4YG2 - chains B and D of the 6 polymer chains in the assembly; structure by X-ray diffraction, 3.70 A resolution.

== Chain B ==
Protein: DNA-directed RNA polymerase subunit alpha
Organism: Escherichia coli O157:H7
Notes: EC 2.7.7.6
Reference sequence: P0A7Z6 (RPOA_ECO57); residue numbers follow UniProt; this construct covers 1-329
Sequence (329 residues; row label = number of the first residue in the row):
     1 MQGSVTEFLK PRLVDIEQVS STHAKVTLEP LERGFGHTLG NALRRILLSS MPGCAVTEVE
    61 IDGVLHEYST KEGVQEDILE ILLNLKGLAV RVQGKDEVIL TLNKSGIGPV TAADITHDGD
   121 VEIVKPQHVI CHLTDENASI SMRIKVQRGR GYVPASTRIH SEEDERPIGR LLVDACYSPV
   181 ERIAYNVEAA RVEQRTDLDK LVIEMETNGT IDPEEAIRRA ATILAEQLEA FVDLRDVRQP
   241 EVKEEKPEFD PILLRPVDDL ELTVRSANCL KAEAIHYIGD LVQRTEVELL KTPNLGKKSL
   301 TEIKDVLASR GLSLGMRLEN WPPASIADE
Not modelled in the structure: 1-5, 161-171, 234-329

== Chain D ==
Protein: DNA-directed RNA polymerase subunit beta'
Organism: Escherichia coli O157:H7
Notes: EC 2.7.7.6
Reference sequence: P0A8T8 (RPOC_ECO57); numbering as in UniProt (aligned over 1-1407)
Sequence (1407 residues; row label = number of the first residue in the row):
     1 MKDLLKFLKA QTKTEEFDAI KIALASPDMI RSWSFGEVKK PETINYRTFK PERDGLFCAR
    61 IFGPVKDYEC LCGKYKRLKH RGVICEKCGV EVTQTKVRRE RMGHIELASP TAHIWFLKSL
   121 PSRIGLLLDM PLRDIERVLY FESYVVIEGG MTNLERQQIL TEEQYLDALE EFGDEFDAKM
   181 GAEAIQALLK SMDLEQECEQ LREELNETNS ETKRKKLTKR IKLLEAFVQS GNKPEWMILT
   241 VLPVLPPDLR PLVPLDGGRF ATSDLNDLYR RVINRNNRLK RLLDLAAPDI IVRNEKRMLQ
   301 EAVDALLDNG RRGRAITGSN KRPLKSLADM IKGKQGRFRQ NLLGKRVDYS GRSVITVGPY
   361 LRLHQCGLPK KMALELFKPF IYGKLELRGL ATTIKAAKKM VEREEAVVWD ILDEVIREHP
   421 VLLNRAPTLH RLGIQAFEPV LIEGKAIQLH PLVCAAYNAD FDGDQMAVHV PLTLEAQLEA
   481 RALMMSTNNI LSPANGEPII VPSQDVVLGL YYMTRDCVNA KGEGMVLTGP KEAERLYRSG
   541 LASLHARVKV RITEYEKDAN GELVAKTSLK DTTVGRAILW MIVPKGLPYS IVNQALGKKA
   601 ISKMLNTCYR ILGLKPTVIF ADQIMYTGFA YAARSGASVG IDDMVIPEKK HEIISEAEAE
   661 VAEIQEQFQS GLVTAGERYN KVIDIWAAAN DRVSKAMMDN LQTETVINRD GQEEKQVSFN
   721 SIYMMADSGA RGSAAQIRQL AGMRGLMAKP DGSIIETPIT ANFREGLNVL QYFISTHGAR
   781 KGLADTALKT ANSGYLTRRL VDVAQDLVVT EDDCGTHEGI MMTPVIEGGD VKEPLRDRVL
   841 GRVTAEDVLK PGTADILVPR NTLLHEQWCD LLEENSVDAV KVRSVVSCDT DFGVCAHCYG
   901 RDLARGHIIN KGEAIGVIAA QSIGEPGTQL TMRTFHIGGA ASRAAAESSI QVKNKGSIKL
   961 SNVKSVVNSS GKLVITSRNT ELKLIDEFGR TKESYKVPYG AVLAKGDGEQ VAGGETVANW
  1021 DPHTMPVITE VSGFVRFTDM IDGQTITRQT DELTGLSSLV VLDSAERTAG GKDLRPALKI
  1081 VDAQGNDVLI PGTDMPAQYF LPGKAIVQLE DGVQISSGDT LARIPQESGG TKDITGGLPR
  1141 VADLFEARRP KEPAILAEIS GIVSFGKETK GKRRLVITPV DGSDPYEEMI PKWRQLNVFE
  1201 GERVERGDVI SDGPEAPHDI LRLRGVHAVT RYIVNEVQDV YRLQGVKIND KHIEVIVRQM
  1261 LRKATIVNAG SSDFLEGEQV EYSRVKIANR ELEANGKVGA TYSRDLLGIT KASLATESFI
  1321 SAASFQETTR VLTEAAVAGK RDELRGLKEN VIVGRLIPAG TGYAYHQDRM RRRAAGEAPA
  1381 APQVTAEDAS ASLAELLNAG LGGSDNE
Not modelled in the structure: 1-7, 932-1134, 1377-1407
UniProt features mapped onto this chain:
  - binding site (Zn(2+)): Cys70, Cys72, Cys85, Cys88, Cys814, Cys888, Cys895, Cys898
  - binding site (Mg(2+)): Asp460, Asp462, Asp464
  - modified residue: Lys972 (N6-acetyllysine)
Metal / ion sites: Zn2+ site 1: Cys70, Cys72, Cys85, Cys88; Mg2+ site 1: Ala459, Asp460 (shared with 1 residue of chain C); Mg2+ site 2 near Asp462 (its only coordinating residue here); Zn2+ site 2: Cys814, Cys888, Cys895, Cys898
What the authors report for this chain:
  - conformationally variable residues (loop rearrangement, order/disorder transition): Leu930 to Arg933, Thr934 to Ala941, Gly1130 to Lys1132, Asp1133 to Leu1138

== How chain B and chain D interact ==
Residue-residue contacts (24; chain B residue first):
  Arg44(B) - Arg538(D)
  Leu48(B) - Arg535(D)
  Leu48(B) - Arg538(D)
  Glu80(B) - Arg551(D)  salt bridge
  Leu83(B) - Val526(D)  hydrophobic
  Leu83(B) - Leu527(D)
  Asn84(B) - Arg551(D)  hydrogen bond
  Lys86(B) - Val526(D)
  Lys86(B) - Glu532(D)  salt bridge
  Tyr152(B) - Glu532(D)  hydrogen bond
  Tyr152(B) - Arg535(D)
  Tyr152(B) - Leu536(D)  hydrophobic
  Asp174(B) - Met525(D)
  Val180(B) - Arg535(D)  hydrogen bond (backbone-side chain)
  Glu181(B) - Lys531(D)
  Glu181(B) - Arg535(D)  hydrogen bond (backbone-side chain)
  Arg182(B) - Glu534(D)  salt bridge
  Arg182(B) - Met581(D)  hydrogen bond
  Arg191(B) - Lys370(D)
  Arg191(B) - Trp409(D)
  Arg191(B) - Asp410(D)  salt bridge
  Gln194(B) - Ala406(D)
  Thr196(B) - Glu443(D)  hydrogen bond
  Glu206(B) - Lys531(D)  salt bridge
Other interface residues (no listed pair), chain B (18 interface residues in all): Ser49, Pro154, Cys176
Other interface residues (no listed pair), chain D (20 interface residues in all): Asp413, Thr528, Ser539, Leu541

== Overview ==
The interface between chain B and chain D involves 18 residues on one side and 20 on the other; the contacts
include 6 hydrogen bonds and 5 salt bridges. Among the polar pairs are Glu80(B)-Arg551(D), Lys86(B)-Glu532(D)
and Arg182(B)-Glu534(D). The paper reports conformational variability at Leu930(D), Thr934(D) and Gly1130(D)
among others.
Here chain B is DNA-directed RNA polymerase subunit alpha and chain D is DNA-directed RNA polymerase subunit
beta', both from Escherichia coli O157:H7. Entry 4YG2 (X-ray crystal structur of Escherichia coli RNA
polymerase sigma70 holoenzyme) was determined by X-ray diffraction.
